PDB entry 3NCH | X-ray diffraction, 2.88 A resolution | chains A and D of the 4 polymer chains in the assembly

[Chain A (and D)]
Name: Glycogen [starch] synthase isoform 2
Organism: Saccharomyces cerevisiae
Notes: EC 2.4.1.11; chain D of this document is another copy of the same molecule, construct and numbering; everything in this record applies to it too
UniProtKB: P27472 (GYS2_YEAST); numbering as in UniProt (aligned over 1-705)
Chain sequence (725 residues; numbered -19 to 705; the number before each row is that of its first residue; numbers below 1 keep their minus sign (Met-19 is residue -19)):
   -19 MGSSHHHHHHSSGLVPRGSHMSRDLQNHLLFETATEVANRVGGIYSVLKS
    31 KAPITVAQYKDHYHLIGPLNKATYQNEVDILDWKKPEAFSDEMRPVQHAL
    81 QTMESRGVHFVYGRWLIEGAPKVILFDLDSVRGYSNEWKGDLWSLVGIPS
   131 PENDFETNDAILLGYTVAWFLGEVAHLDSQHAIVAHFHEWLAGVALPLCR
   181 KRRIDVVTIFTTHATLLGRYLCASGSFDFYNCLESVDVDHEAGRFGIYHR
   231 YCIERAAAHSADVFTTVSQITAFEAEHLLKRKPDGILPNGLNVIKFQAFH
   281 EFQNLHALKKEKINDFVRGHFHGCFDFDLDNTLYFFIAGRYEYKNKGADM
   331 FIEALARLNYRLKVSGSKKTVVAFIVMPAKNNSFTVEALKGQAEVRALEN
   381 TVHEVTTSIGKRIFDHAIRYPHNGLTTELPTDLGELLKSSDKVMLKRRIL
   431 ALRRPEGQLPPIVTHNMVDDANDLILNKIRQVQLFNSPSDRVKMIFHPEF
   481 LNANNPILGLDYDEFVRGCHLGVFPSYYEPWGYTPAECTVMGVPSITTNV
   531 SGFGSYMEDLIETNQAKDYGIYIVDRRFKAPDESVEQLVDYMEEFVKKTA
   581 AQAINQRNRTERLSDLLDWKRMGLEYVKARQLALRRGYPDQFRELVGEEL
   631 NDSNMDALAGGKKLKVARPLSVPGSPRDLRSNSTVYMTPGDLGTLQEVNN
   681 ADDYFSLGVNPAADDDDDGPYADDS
Disordered / not traced: -19 to 1, 206-207, 278-284, 402-414, 541-545, 640-705 (chain D: -19 to 1, 206-207, 278-284, 402-413, 541-545, 640-705)
Sequence notes: expression tag (-19 to 0); engineered mutation Ala580 (Arg in P27472), Ala581 (Arg in P27472), Ala583 (Arg in P27472)
UniProt features mapped onto this chain:
  - binding site (UDP): Arg20, Arg320, Thr514
  - binding site (UDP-alpha-D-glucose): His193, Arg199, Arg320, Glu509, Trp511, Gly512
  - binding site (alpha-D-glucose 6-phosphate): His280, Glu281, Gln283, His286, Lys290, His500, Arg587
  - modified residue: Ser159 (Phosphoserine), Ser363 (Phosphoserine), Ser467 (Phosphoserine), Ser651 (Phosphoserine), Ser655 (Phosphoserine), Ser661 (Phosphoserine), Ser663 (Phosphoserine), Thr668 (Phosphothreonine)
From the paper describing this entry:
  - allosteric site: Arg587
  - mutagenesis - R587A/R589A/R592A: decreased catalytic activity
  - mutagenesis - R589A/R592A: decreased catalytic activity on absence of glucose-6-phosphate
  - mutagenesis - R589A/R592A: unchanged catalytic activity on glucose-6-phosphate
  - post-translational modification sites: Thr668 (citing earlier work)

[Chain A / chain D interface]
Contacting residue pairs (30):
  Tyr25(A) - Arg427(D)  hydrogen bond
  Lys29(A) - Arg427(D)
  Gln55(A) - Leu430(D)
  Asn56(A) - Arg427(D)
  Asn56(A) - Leu430(D)
  Glu57(A) - Arg427(D)  salt bridge
  Asp59(A) - Lys426(D)  salt bridge
  Leu96(A) - Val423(D)
  Leu96(A) - Lys426(D)
  Leu96(A) - Arg427(D)
  Leu96(A) - Leu430(D)  hydrophobic
  Ile97(A) - Val423(D)
  Ala100(A) - Val423(D)  hydrophobic
  Ser363(A) - Ser363(D)
  Val423(A) - Leu96(D)
  Val423(A) - Ile97(D)
  Lys426(A) - Asp59(D)  salt bridge
  Arg427(A) - Tyr25(D)  hydrogen bond
  Arg427(A) - Lys29(D)
  Arg427(A) - Glu57(D)  salt bridge
  Arg427(A) - Leu96(D)
  Leu430(A) - Gln55(D)
  Leu430(A) - Leu96(D)  hydrophobic
  Asn484(A) - Asn484(D)
  Asn484(A) - Asn485(D)
  Asn484(A) - Pro486(D)
  Asn485(A) - Asn484(D)
  Asn485(A) - Pro486(D)
  Pro486(A) - Asn484(D)
  Pro486(A) - Asn485(D)
Also at the interface, not in a pair above, chain A (19 interface residues in all): Arg20, Val58
Also at the interface, not in a pair above, chain D (20 interface residues in all): Arg20, Asn56, Ala100, Ala431, Arg433

[In short]
The interface between chain A and chain D involves 19 residues on one side and 20 on the other, with 2
hydrogen bonds and 4 salt bridges. Polar pairs include Glu57(A)-Arg427(D), Asp59(A)-Lys426(D) and
Tyr25(A)-Arg427(D). The paper reports that R587A/R589A/R592A of chain A reduce catalytic activity; an
allosteric site at Arg587(A).
Both chains are Glycogen [starch] synthase isoform 2 (Saccharomyces cerevisiae). Entry 3NCH (Yeast Glycogen
Synthase (Gsy2p) Basal State Conformation) was determined by X-ray diffraction, deposited together with 3NAZ,
3NB0 and 3O3C.
